8VLS - chains E and I of the 12 polymer chains in the assembly; structure by electron microscopy, 2.90 A resolution.

Chain E (and I):
Name: Transitional endoplasmic reticulum ATPase
From: Homo sapiens
Notes: EC 3.6.4.6; chain I of this document is another copy of the same molecule, construct and numbering; everything in this record applies to it too
UniProtKB: P55072 (TERA_HUMAN); residues 1-806 here = UniProt positions 1-806
Amino-acid sequence (806 residues; row label = number of the first residue in the row):
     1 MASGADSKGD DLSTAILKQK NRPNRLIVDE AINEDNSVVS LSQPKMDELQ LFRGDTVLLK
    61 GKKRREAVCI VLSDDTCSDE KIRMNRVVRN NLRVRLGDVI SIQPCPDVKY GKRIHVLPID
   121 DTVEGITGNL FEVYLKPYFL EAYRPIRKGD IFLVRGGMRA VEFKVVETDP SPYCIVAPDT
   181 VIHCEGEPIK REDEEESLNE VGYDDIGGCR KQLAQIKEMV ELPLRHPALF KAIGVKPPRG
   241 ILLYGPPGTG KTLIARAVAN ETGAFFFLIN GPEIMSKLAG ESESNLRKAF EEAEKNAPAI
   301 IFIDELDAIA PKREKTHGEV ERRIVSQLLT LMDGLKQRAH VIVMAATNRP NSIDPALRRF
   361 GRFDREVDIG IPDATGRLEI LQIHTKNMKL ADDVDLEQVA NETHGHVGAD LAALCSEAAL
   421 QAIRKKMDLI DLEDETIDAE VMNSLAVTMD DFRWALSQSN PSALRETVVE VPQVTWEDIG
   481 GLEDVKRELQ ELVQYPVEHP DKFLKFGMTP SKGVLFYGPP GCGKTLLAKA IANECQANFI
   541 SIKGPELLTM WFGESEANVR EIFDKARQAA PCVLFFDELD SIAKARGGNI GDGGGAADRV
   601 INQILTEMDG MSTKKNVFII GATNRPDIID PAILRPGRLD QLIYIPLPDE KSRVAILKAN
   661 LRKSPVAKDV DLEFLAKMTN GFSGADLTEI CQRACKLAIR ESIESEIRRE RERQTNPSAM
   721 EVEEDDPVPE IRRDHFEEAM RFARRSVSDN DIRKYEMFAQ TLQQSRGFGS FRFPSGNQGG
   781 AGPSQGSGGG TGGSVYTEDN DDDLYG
Not modelled in the structure: 1-465, 554, 588-593, 708-726, 764-766, 776-806
Small-molecule neighbours: A1AC1 ((3R)-N-[2-(ethylsulfanyl)phenyl]-3-(1-oxo-1,3-dihydro-2H-isoindol-2-yl)butanamide): Asn-624, Arg-625, Asp-627, Asp-751, Lys-754, Tyr-755, Met-757, Phe-758
Curated features (UniProtKB/Swiss-Prot):
  - region: Thr-797 to Gly-806 (Interaction with UBXN6)
  - motif: Asp-802 to Gly-806 (PIM motif)
  - binding site (ATP): Pro-247 to Leu-253, Asn-348, His-384, Gly-521 to Leu-526
  - modified residue: Ala-2 (N-acetylalanine), Ser-3 (Phosphoserine), Ser-7 (Phosphoserine), Ser-13 (Phosphoserine), Ser-37 (Phosphoserine), Lys-315 (N6,N6,N6-trimethyllysine), Thr-436 (Phosphothreonine), Ser-462 (Phosphoserine), Lys-502 (N6-acetyllysine), Lys-505 (N6-acetyllysine), Lys-668 (N6-acetyllysine), Ser-702 (Phosphoserine), Lys-754 (N6-acetyllysine), Ser-770 (Phosphoserine), Ser-775 (Phosphoserine), Ser-787 (Phosphoserine), Tyr-805 (Phosphotyrosine)
  - cross-link (Glycyl lysine isopeptide (Lys-Gly)): Lys-8 (interchain with G-Cter in SUMO2), Lys-18 (interchain with G-Cter in SUMO2)
  - natural variant: Arg-95 (R95G: In IBMPFD1), Gly-97 (G97E: In CMT2Y), Ile-126 (I126F: In IBMPFD1; uncertain significance), Arg-155 (R155C: In IBMPFD1; R155H: In FTDALS6 and IBMPFD1; R155L: In IBMPFD1; R155P: In IBMPFD1; R155S: In IBMPFD1), Arg-159 (R159G: In FTDALS6; R159H: In IBMPFD1), Ala-160 (A160T: In IBMPFD1; uncertain significance), Glu-185 (E185K: In CMT2Y), Arg-191 (R191Q: In FTDALS6 and IBMPFD1), Leu-198 (L198W: In IBMPFD1), Ala-232 (A232E: In IBMPFD1), Ile-254 (I254F: In IBMPFD1; uncertain significance), Ile-369 (I369T: In IBMPFD1; uncertain significance), 2 further natural variant entries in UniProt
  - mutagenesis: Phe-52 to Asp-55 (Abolishes interaction with NPLOC4; when associated with A-110), Arg-53 (R53A: Minor effect on affinity for ATP and ADP), Arg-86 (R86A: Strongly increased affinity for ATP. Strongly reduced affinity for ADP), Tyr-110 (Y110A: Abolishes interaction with NPLOC4; when associated with 52-A--A-55), Arg-113 to His-115 (Severely reduced binding to DERL1), Phe-131 (F131R: Severely reduced binding to DERL1), Leu-140 (L140D: Severely reduced binding to DERL1), Asp-179 (D179R: No effect on binding to DERL1), His-183 (H183W: Severely reduced binding to DERL1), Lys-251 (K251Q: Impairs ERAD degradation of HMGCR and does not inhibit interaction with RHBDD1; when associated with Q-524), Glu-305 (E305Q: Defect in ubiquitin-dependent protein degradation by the proteasome; when associated with Q-578), Lys-312 (K312A: Does not affect methylation by VCPKMT), 8 further mutagenesis entries in UniProt
From the paper describing this entry:
  - binding site for A1AC1: Arg-625, Asp-627, Met-757, Phe-758
  - mutagenesis - K754N: decreased catalytic activity
  - mutagenesis - Y755H (2-fold): increased catalytic activity
  - mutagenesis - K754N, Y755H: abolished catalytic activity on A1AC1
  - mutagenesis - Y755H: abolished binding to A1AC1
  - disease-associated variants - D592N: decreased catalytic activity
  - mutagenesis - D592N: unchanged catalytic activity on A1AC1

Interface between chain E and chain I:
Contacting residue pairs (11; chain E residue first):
  Lys-677(E) / Arg-772(I)
  Arg-753(E) / Thr-761(I)
  Glu-756(E) / Gln-760(I)
  Met-757(E) / Met-757(I)  hydrophobic
  Met-757(E) / Gln-760(I)  hydrogen bond (backbone-side chain)
  Met-757(E) / Thr-761(I)
  Gln-760(E) / Glu-756(I)
  Gln-760(E) / Met-757(I)  hydrogen bond (side chain-backbone)
  Gln-760(E) / Gln-760(I)
  Thr-761(E) / Arg-753(I)
  Thr-761(E) / Met-757(I)
Interface residues without a listed pair, chain E (9 interface residues in all): Asn-680, Gly-767, Arg-772
Interface residues without a listed pair, chain I (9 interface residues in all): Lys-677, Asn-680, Gly-767

Summary:
The chain E/chain I interface involves 9 residues from each chain, with 2 hydrogen bonds. The hydrogen-bonded
pair is Met-757(E)/Gln-760(I). Chain E binds compound A1AC1. From the paper: a binding site for A1AC1 at
Arg-625(E), Asp-627(E) and Met-757(E) among others; K754N and D592N of chain E reduce catalytic activity.
Chain E and chain I are both Transitional endoplasmic reticulum ATPase (Homo sapiens); the structure,
Structure of VCP in complex with an ATPase activator (D2 domains only, dodecameric form), was determined by
electron microscopy, deposited together with 8VKU and 8VOV.
